Entry 9U4W (electron microscopy, 3.18 A resolution); this record covers chains A and S of the 6 polymer chains in the assembly.

== Chain A ==
Protein: Guanine nucleotide-binding protein G(q) subunit alpha-1
From: Homo sapiens
Chain sequence (246 residues; row label = number of the first residue in the row; note: 113 numbers in that range are skipped by the numbering (no residue carries them; nothing is unmodelled there)):
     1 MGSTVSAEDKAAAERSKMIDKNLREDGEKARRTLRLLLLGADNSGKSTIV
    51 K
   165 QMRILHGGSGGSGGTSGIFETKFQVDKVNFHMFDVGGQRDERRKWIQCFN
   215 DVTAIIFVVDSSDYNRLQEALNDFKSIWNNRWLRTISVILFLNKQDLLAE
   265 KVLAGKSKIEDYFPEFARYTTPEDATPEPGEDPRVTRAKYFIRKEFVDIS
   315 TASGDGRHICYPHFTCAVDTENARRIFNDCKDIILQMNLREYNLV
Not modelled in the structure: 1-5, 165-181, 267-270, 359

== Chain S ==
Protein: scFv16
From: Homo sapiens
Notes: antibody fragment or engineered binder
Chain sequence (285 residues; each row starts with the number of its first residue; numbers below 1 keep their minus sign (Met-37 is residue -37)):
   -37 MLLVNQSHQGFNKEHTSKMVSAIVLYVLLAAAAHSAFAVQLVESGGGLVQ
    13 PGGSRKLSCSASGFAFSSFGMHWVRQAPEKGLEWVAYISSGSGTIYYADT
    63 VKGRFTISRDDPKNTLFLQMTSLRSEDTAMYYCVRSIYYYGSSPFDFWGQ
   113 GTTLTVSAGGGGSGGGGSGGGGSADIVMTQATSSVPVTPGESVSISCRSS
   163 KSLLHSNGNTYLYWFLQRPGQSPQLLIYRMSNLASGVPDRFSGSGSGTAF
   213 TLTISRLEAEDVGVYYCMQHLEYPLTFGAGTKLEL
Not modelled in the structure: -37 to 0, 120-134

== Interface between chain A and chain S ==
Residue-residue contacts (19):
  Ser6(A) with His167(S), hydrogen bond (backbone-side chain)
  Ala7(A) with His232(S); Leu233(S)
  Glu8(A) with Tyr175(S), hydrogen bond; Arg191(S), salt bridge; His232(S), salt bridge
  Asp9(A) with Asn169(S)
  Ala11(A) with Tyr100(S), hydrophobic
  Ala12(A) with Tyr100(S)
  Glu14(A) with Ser51(S); Ser52(S); Gly55(S); Thr56(S), hydrogen bond
  Arg15(A) with Ser30(S), hydrogen bond (side chain-backbone); Ile99(S); Tyr100(S); Tyr101(S)
  Met18(A) with Ser52(S); Gly53(S)
Other interface residues (no listed pair), chain A (10 interface residues in all): Lys10
Other interface residues (no listed pair), chain S (20 interface residues in all): Tyr49, Tyr58, Pro106, Tyr173, Glu234

== Overview ==
The interface between chain A and chain S involves 10 residues on one side and 20 on the other; the contacts
include 4 hydrogen bonds and 2 salt bridges. Among the polar pairs are Glu8(A)-Arg191(S), Glu8(A)-His232(S)
and Ser6(A)-His167(S).
Here chain A is Guanine nucleotide-binding protein G(q) subunit alpha-1 and chain S is scFv16, both from Homo
sapiens. Entry 9U4W (cryo-EM structure of pig GnRHR bound with mammal GnRH) was determined by electron
microscopy, deposited together with 9U4Y.
